PDB entry 6GBO | X-ray diffraction, 2.10 A resolution | chains E and F of the 6 polymer chains in the assembly

Chain E (and F):
Name: Polymerase cofactor VP35
Organism: Ebola virus
Notes: fragment: oligomerization domain; chain F of this document is another copy of the same molecule, construct and numbering; everything in this record applies to it too
Reference sequence: Q05127 (VP35_EBOZM); residue numbers follow UniProt; this construct covers 82-145
Sequence (73 residues; each row starts with the number of its first residue):
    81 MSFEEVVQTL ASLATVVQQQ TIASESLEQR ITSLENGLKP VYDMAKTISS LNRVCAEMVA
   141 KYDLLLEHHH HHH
Construct notes: initiating methionine (81); expression tag (146-153)
Swiss-Prot annotation at these positions:
  - mutagenesis: Leu90 to Leu93 (Complete loss of homotrimerization; when associated with A-107), Leu107 (L107A: Complete loss of homotrimerization; when associated with 90-AASA-93)

Interface between chain E and chain F:
Residue-residue contacts - 27 pairs, chain E then chain F:
  Phe83(E) with Met81(F); Ser82(F); Phe83(F); Val86(F), hydrophobic
  Val86(E) with Val86(F), hydrophobic
  Leu90(E) with Thr89(F)
  Leu93(E) with Leu93(F), hydrophobic
  Val97(E) with Val96(F), hydrophobic; Val97(F), hydrophobic; Gln100(F), hydrogen bond (backbone-side chain)
  Gln100(E) with Gln100(F)
  Thr101(E) with Gln100(F), hydrogen bond
  Ser104(E) with Leu107(F)
  Glu108(E) with Leu107(F); Arg110(F), salt bridge
  Ile111(E) with Arg110(F); Ile111(F), hydrophobic; Leu114(F)
  Thr112(E) with Arg110(F), hydrogen bond
  Leu114(E) with Leu114(F), hydrophobic
  Glu115(E) with Arg110(F), salt bridge; Leu114(F)
  Leu118(E) with Gly117(F); Leu118(F), hydrophobic
  Met124(E) with Met124(F), hydrophobic; Ile128(F), hydrophobic
  Leu131(E) with Leu131(F), hydrophobic
Other interface residues (no listed pair), chain E (21 interface residues in all): Ala94, Leu107, Val121, Ile128, Met138
Other interface residues (no listed pair), chain F (23 interface residues in all): Glu85, Leu90, Val121, Tyr122, Met138

Summary:
The interface between chain E and chain F involves 21 residues on one side and 23 on the other, with 3
hydrogen bonds and 2 salt bridges. Polar pairs include Glu108(E)-Arg110(F), Glu115(E)-Arg110(F) and
Val97(E)-Gln100(F). Curated annotation (UniProt) lists 5 mutagenesis sites on chain E.
Chain E and chain F are both Polymerase cofactor VP35 (Ebola virus); the structure, Crystal Structure of the
oligomerization domain of Vp35 from Ebola virus, was determined by X-ray diffraction (same publication as
6GBP, 6GBQ and 6GBR).
